PDB entry 5I79 | X-ray diffraction, 2.35 A resolution | chain A

== Chain A ==
Molecule: Endo-beta-1, 4-glucanase
Source organism: Aspergillus niger
UniProtKB: A0A023UH08 (A0A023UH08_ASPNG); residues 31-331 here = UniProt positions 31-331
Chain sequence (304 residues; each row starts with the number of its first residue):
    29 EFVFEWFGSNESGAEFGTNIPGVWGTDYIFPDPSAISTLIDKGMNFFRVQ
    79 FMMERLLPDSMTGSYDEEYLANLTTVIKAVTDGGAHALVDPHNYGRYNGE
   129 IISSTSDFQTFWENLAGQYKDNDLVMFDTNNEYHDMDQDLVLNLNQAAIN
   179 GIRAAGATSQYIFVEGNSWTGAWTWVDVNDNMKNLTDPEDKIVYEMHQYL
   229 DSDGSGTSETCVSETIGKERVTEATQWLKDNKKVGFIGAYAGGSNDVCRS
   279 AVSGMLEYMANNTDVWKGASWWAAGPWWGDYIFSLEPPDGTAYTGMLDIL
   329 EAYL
Unresolved in the structure: 29-30
Construct notes: expression tag (29-30, 332); engineered mutation Ala267 (Glu in A0A023UH08)
Cystine bridges: Cys239-Cys276
Covalently attached groups: N-acetylglucosamine (NAG) linked to Asn100
Metal / ion sites: Ca2+ site 1: Asp69 (shared with 1 residue of chain B)

== Summary ==
N-acetylglucosamine is covalently linked to Asn100.
Chain A is Endo-beta-1, 4-glucanase (Aspergillus niger); the structure, Crystal structure of a
beta-1,4-endoglucanase mutant from Aspergillus niger in complex with sugar, was determined by X-ray
diffraction, deposited together with 5I77 and 5I78.
